PDB entry 7AR7 | electron microscopy, 3.72 A resolution | chains D and I of the 46 polymer chains in the assembly

== Chain D ==
Molecule: NADH dehydrogenase [ubiquinone] iron-sulfur protein 2
Organism: Arabidopsis thaliana
Notes: EC 7.1.1.2
UniProt: P93306 (NDUS2_ARATH); residues 10-394 here = UniProt positions 10-394
Amino-acid sequence (385 residues; each row starts with the number of its first residue):
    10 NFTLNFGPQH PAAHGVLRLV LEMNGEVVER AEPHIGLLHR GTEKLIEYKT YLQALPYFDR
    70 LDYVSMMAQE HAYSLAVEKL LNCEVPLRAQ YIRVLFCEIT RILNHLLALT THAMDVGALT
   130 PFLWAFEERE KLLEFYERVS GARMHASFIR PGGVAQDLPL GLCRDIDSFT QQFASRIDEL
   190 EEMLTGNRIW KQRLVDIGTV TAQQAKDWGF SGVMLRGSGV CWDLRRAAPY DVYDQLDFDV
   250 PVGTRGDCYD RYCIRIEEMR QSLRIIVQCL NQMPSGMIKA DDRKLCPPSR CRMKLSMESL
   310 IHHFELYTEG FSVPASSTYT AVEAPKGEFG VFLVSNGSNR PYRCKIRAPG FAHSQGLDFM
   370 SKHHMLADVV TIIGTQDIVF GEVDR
Construct notes: conflict Leu70 (Ser in P93306), Ser227 (Pro in P93306), Leu309 (Ser in P93306), Ser363 (Leu in P93306)

== Chain I ==
Molecule: NADH dehydrogenase [ubiquinone] iron-sulfur protein 8-A, mitochondrial
Organism: Arabidopsis thaliana
Notes: EC 7.1.1.2
UniProt: Q42599 (NDS8A_ARATH); residues 54-222 here = UniProt positions 54-222
Amino-acid sequence (169 residues; row label = number of the first residue in the row):
    54 KEISKDWNTV FERSINTLFL TEMVRGLSLT LKYFFDPKVT INYPFEKGPL SPRFRGEHAL
   114 RRYPTGEERC IACKLCEAVC PAQAITIEAE EREDGSRRTT RYDIDMTKCI YCGFCQEACP
   174 VDAIVEGPNF EFATETHEEL LYDKEKLLEN GDRWETEIAE NLRSESLYR
UniProt features mapped onto this chain:
  - binding site ([4Fe-4S] cluster): Cys123, Cys126, Cys129, Cys133, Cys162, Cys165, Cys168, Cys172
Metal / ion sites: 4Fe-4S cluster Fe site 1: Cys123, Cys126, Cys129, Cys172; 4Fe-4S cluster Fe site 2: Cys133, Cys162, Cys165, Cys168
Small-molecule neighbours:
  - phosphatidylethanolamine (PTY): Thr70, Leu71, Phe72, Leu73, Met76, Leu80
  - 4Fe-4S cluster (SF4), molecule 1: His111, Cys133, Pro134, Ala135, Ile138, Ile157, Cys162, Ile163, Tyr164, Cys165, Gly166, Phe167, Cys168, Glu179
  - 4Fe-4S cluster (SF4), molecule 2: Leu113, Arg122, Cys123, Ile124, Ala125, Cys126, Lys127, Leu128, Cys129, Ile140, Tyr155, Cys172, Val174, Ala176, Ile177

== How chain D and chain I interact ==
Residue-residue contacts (61):
  Lys58(D) with Pro134(I), hydrogen bond (side chain-backbone)
  Leu61(D) with Phe167(I)
  Gln62(D) with Ala131(I); Val132(I); Cys133(I); Pro134(I)
  Arg69(D) with Ile163(I)
  Trp133(D) with Tyr86(I), hydrophobic
  Glu146(D) with Leu103(I); Ser104(I), hydrogen bond (side chain-backbone); Phe107(I)
  Arg147(D) with Ser104(I), hydrogen bond (backbone-side chain); Arg106(I)
  Val148(D) with Arg106(I), hydrogen bond (backbone-side chain)
  Gly150(D) with Arg106(I); Phe107(I); Arg108(I)
  Ala151(D) with Arg108(I)
  His154(D) with Arg108(I), hydrogen bond (backbone-side chain)
  Arg159(D) with Phe167(I); Glu170(I), salt bridge
  Gln165(D) with Arg106(I); Arg222(I)
  Asp166(D) with Arg106(I), hydrogen bond (backbone-side chain)
  Leu167(D) with Tyr221(I)
  Pro168(D) with Arg106(I); Tyr221(I)
  Leu169(D) with Tyr221(I), hydrogen bond (backbone-side chain)
  Arg185(D) with Tyr86(I)
  Glu188(D) with Leu82(I); Tyr86(I), hydrogen bond
  Glu191(D) with Arg78(I), salt bridge; Leu82(I)
  Met192(D) with Gly79(I); Leu82(I), hydrophobic; Thr83(I)
  Gly195(D) with Glu75(I)
  Asn196(D) with Met76(I)
  Arg197(D) with Asn69(I), hydrogen bond (side chain-backbone); Thr70(I), hydrogen bond (side chain-backbone); Leu73(I); Glu75(I), salt bridge; Met76(I)
  Ile198(D) with Met76(I), hydrophobic
  Ser298(D) with Arg222(I), hydrogen bond (side chain-backbone)
  Arg299(D) with Glu170(I), hydrogen bond (side chain-backbone); Cys172(I), hydrogen bond (side chain-backbone); Asp175(I), salt bridge; Arg222(I)
  Met302(D) with Pro173(I), hydrophobic
  Lys303(D) with Pro173(I); Asp175(I), salt bridge
  His312(D) with Leu128(I); Glu170(I); Ala171(I), hydrogen bond (side chain-backbone)
  Phe313(D) with Leu128(I), hydrophobic
  Tyr316(D) with Val132(I); Glu170(I), hydrogen bond; Ala171(I), hydrophobic
  Thr317(D) with Leu128(I); Ala131(I)
Interface residues without a listed pair, chain D (38 interface residues in all): Pro65, Glu136, Ser149, Ala155, Ser156
Interface residues without a listed pair, chain I (33 interface residues in all): Val92, Pro102, Gln136, Gln169

== Summary ==
The interface between chain D and chain I involves 38 residues on one side and 33 on the other; the contacts
include 15 hydrogen bonds and 5 salt bridges. Polar pairs include Arg159(D)-Glu170(I), Glu191(D)-Arg78(I) and
Arg197(D)-Glu75(I). Ligands of chain I: 4Fe-4S cluster and phosphatidylethanolamine.
Here chain D is NADH dehydrogenase [ubiquinone] iron-sulfur protein 2 and chain I is NADH dehydrogenase
[ubiquinone] iron-sulfur protein 8-A, mitochondrial, both from Arabidopsis thaliana. Entry 7AR7 (Cryo-EM
structure of Arabidopsis thaliana complex-I (open conformation)) was determined by electron microscopy
together with 7AQQ, 7AQR, 7AQW, 7AR8, 7AR9, 7ARB, 7ARC and 7ARD from the same study.
